PDB entry 7S9O | X-ray diffraction, 2.23 A resolution | chains A and T of the 4 polymer chains in the assembly

# Chain A
Molecule: DNA polymerase beta
From: Homo sapiens
Notes: EC 2.7.7.7, 4.2.99.-
UniProtKB: P06746 (DPOLB_HUMAN); numbering as in UniProt (aligned over 1-335)
Chain sequence (335 residues; numbered 1 to 335; the number before each row is that of its first residue):
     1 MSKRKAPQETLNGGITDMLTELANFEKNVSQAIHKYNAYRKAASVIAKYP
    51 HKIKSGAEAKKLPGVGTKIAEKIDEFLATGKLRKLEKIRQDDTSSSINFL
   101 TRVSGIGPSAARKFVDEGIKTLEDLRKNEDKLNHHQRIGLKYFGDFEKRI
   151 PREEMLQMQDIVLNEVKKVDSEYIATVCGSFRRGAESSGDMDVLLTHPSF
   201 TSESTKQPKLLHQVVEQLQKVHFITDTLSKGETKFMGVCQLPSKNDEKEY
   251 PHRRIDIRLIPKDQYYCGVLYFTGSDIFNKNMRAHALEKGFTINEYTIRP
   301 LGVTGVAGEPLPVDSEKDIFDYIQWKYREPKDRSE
Unresolved in the structure: 1-6, 205-206
UniProt features mapped onto this chain:
  - region: Arg183 to Asp192 (DNA-binding)
  - active site: Lys72 (Nucleophile)
  - binding site (K(+)): Lys60, Leu62, Val65, Thr101, Val103, Ile106
  - binding site (Na(+)): Lys60, Leu62, Val65, Thr101, Val103, Ile106
  - binding site (dATP): Arg149, Ser180, Arg183, Gly189, Asp190
  - binding site (dCTP): Arg149, Ser180, Arg183, Gly189, Asp190
  - binding site (dGTP): Arg149, Ser180, Arg183, Gly189, Asp190, Asp192
  - binding site (dTTP): Arg149, Ser180, Arg183, Gly189, Asp190
  - binding site (Mg(2+)): Asp190, Asp192, Asp256
  - modified residue: Lys72 (N6-acetyllysine), Arg83 (Omega-N-methylarginine), Arg152 (Omega-N-methylarginine)
  - cross-link (Glycyl lysine isopeptide (Lys-Gly)): Lys41 (interchain with G-Cter in ubiquitin), Lys61 (interchain with G-Cter in ubiquitin), Lys81 (interchain with G-Cter in ubiquitin)
  - natural variant: Leu22 (L22P: Found in a gastric cancer sample; uncertain significance), Tyr39 (Y39C: Found in a gastric cancer sample; uncertain significance), Gly118 (G118V: Decreased DNA-directed DNA polymerase activity), Arg137 (R137Q: Decreased function in base-excision repair), Arg149 (R149I: Decreased DNA-directed DNA polymerase activity), Asp160 (D160N: Found in a gastric cancer sample; uncertain significance), Cys239 (C239R: Found in a gastric cancer sample; uncertain significance), Lys289 (K289M: Found in a colon cancer sample; uncertain significance), Asn294 (N294D: Found in a gastric cancer sample; uncertain significance), Glu295 (E295K: Found in a gastric cancer sample; uncertain significance)
  - mutagenesis: Phe25 (F25W: No effect on 5'-dRP lyase activity. Decreased ssDNA binding), His34 (H34G: Decreased 5'-dRP lyase activity. Decreased ssDNA binding), Lys35 (K35A: Decreased 5'-dRP lyase activity. Decreased ssDNA binding. Loss of 5'-dRP lyase activity; when associated with A-68 and A-72. Decreased ssDNA binding; when associated with A-68 and A-72 ...), Tyr39 (Y39F: No effect on 5'-dRP lyase activity; Y39Q: Abolishes DNA polymerase and 5'-dRP lyase activity), Lys41 (K41R: Abolishes ubiquitination; when associated with R-61 and R-81), Lys60 (K60A: Decreased 5'-dRP lyase activity. Decreased ssDNA binding), Lys61 (K61R: Abolishes ubiquitination; when associated with R-41 and R-81), Lys68 (K68A: No effect on 5'-dRP lyase activity. Decreased ssDNA binding. Loss of 5'-dRP lyase activity; when associated with A-35 and A-72. Decreased ssDNA binding; when associated with A-35 and A-72 ...), Glu71 (E71Q: No effect on 5'-dRP lyase activity. No effect on structure shown by circular dichroism. No effect on ssDNA binding), Lys72 (K72A: Severely reduced 5'-dRP lyase activity. Does not affect ssDNA binding. Loss of 5'-dRP lyase activity; when associated with A-35 and A-68. Decreased ssDNA binding ...), Glu75 (E75A: Slightly decreased 5'-dRP lyase activity. Decreased ssDNA binding. No effect on structure shown by circular dichroism), Lys81 (K81R: Abolishes ubiquitination; when associated with R-41 and R-61), 5 further mutagenesis entries in UniProt
Ion coordination: Na+ site 1: Thr101, Val103, Ile106 (shared with 1 residue of chain P); Na+ site 2 near Thr101 (its only coordinating residue here); Na+ site 3: Ile106 (shared with 1 residue of chain P)

# Chain T
Molecule: 16-nt DNA strand
Sequence (16 nucleotides; numbered 1 to 16; the number before each row is that of its first residue):
     1 CCGACXTCGCATCAGC
Modified residues: 8PI (1-{[(5S)-2-amino-5-formamido-6-oxo-5,6-dihydropyrimidin-4-yl]amino}-1,2-dideoxy-5-O-phosphono-D-erythro-pentitol) at position 6

# Interface between chain A and chain T
Contacting residue pairs - 17 pairs, chain A then chain T:
  His34(A) - DC5(T)  stacking on the base
  Asn37(A) - 8PI_6(T)  base contact
  Asn133(A) - DT12(T)  phosphate contact
  His134(A) - DT12(T)  phosphate contact
  Ser229(A) - DC10(T)  phosphate contact
  Ser229(A) - DA11(T)  phosphate contact
  Lys230(A) - DC10(T)  phosphate contact
  Lys230(A) - DA11(T)  hydrogen bond to the phosphate
  Gly231(A) - DC10(T)  phosphate contact
  Glu232(A) - DC10(T)  hydrogen bond to the phosphate
  Thr233(A) - DG9(T)  hydrogen bond to the phosphate
  Thr233(A) - DC10(T)  hydrogen bond to the phosphate
  Lys234(A) - DG9(T)  hydrogen bond to the base
  Lys234(A) - DC10(T)  hydrogen bond to the phosphate
  Tyr271(A) - 8PI_6(T)  base contact
  Tyr296(A) - DC8(T)  sugar contact
  Tyr296(A) - DG9(T)  phosphate contact
Other interface residues (no listed pair), chain A (14 interface residues in all): Ile33, Leu228

# Summary
Chain A and chain T form an interface of 14 and 7 residues respectively; the contacts include 6 hydrogen bonds
and 1 aromatic stacking contact. Among the polar pairs are Lys234(A)-DG9(T), Lys230(A)-DA11(T) and
Glu232(A)-DC10(T).
Chain A is DNA polymerase beta (Homo sapiens) and chain T is a 16-nt DNA strand; the structure, Binary complex
of DNA Polymerase Beta with Ring open Intermediate Fapy-dG in the template position, was determined by X-ray
diffraction, deposited together with 7S9J, 7S9K, 7S9L, 7S9M, 7S9N, 7S9P and 7S9Q.
